PDB entry 6NFV | X-ray diffraction, 2.13 A resolution | chains A and B of the 3 polymer chains in the assembly

# Chain A
Name: antibody fragment heavy chain
Source organism: Mus musculus
Notes: antibody fragment or engineered binder
Amino-acid sequence (219 residues; each row starts with the number of its first residue):
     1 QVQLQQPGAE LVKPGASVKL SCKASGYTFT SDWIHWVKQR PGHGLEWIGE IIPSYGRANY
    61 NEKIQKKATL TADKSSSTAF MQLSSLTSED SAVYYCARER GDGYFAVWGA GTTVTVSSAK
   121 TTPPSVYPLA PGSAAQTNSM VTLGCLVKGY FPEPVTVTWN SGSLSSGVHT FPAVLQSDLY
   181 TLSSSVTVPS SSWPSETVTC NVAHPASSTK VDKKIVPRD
Disulfides: Cys22-Cys96

# Chain B
Name: antibody fragment light chain
Source organism: Mus musculus
Notes: antibody fragment or engineered binder
Amino-acid sequence (212 residues; each row starts with the number of its first residue):
     1 DILLTQSPAI LSVSPGERVS FSCRASQSIG TDIHWYQQRT NGSPRLLIKY ASESISGIPS
    61 RFSGSGSGTD FTLSINSVES EDIANYYCQQ SNRWPFTFGS GTKLEIKRAD AAPTVSIFPP
   121 SSEQLTSGGA SVVCFLNNFY PKDINVKWKI DGSERQNGVL NSWTDQDSKD STYSMSSTLT
   181 LTKDEYERHN SYTCEATHKT STSPIVKSFN RN
Disulfides: Cys23-Cys88, Cys134-Cys194

# Interface between chain A and chain B
Residue-residue contacts (74; chain A residue first):
  His35(A) with Phe96(B)
  Gln39(A) with Gln38(B), hydrogen bond; Tyr87(B)
  His43(A) with Tyr87(B)
  Gly44(A) with Tyr87(B)
  Leu45(A) with Tyr87(B), hydrophobic; Phe98(B)
  Trp47(A) with Trp94(B), hydrophobic; Pro95(B), hydrophobic
  Glu50(A) with Trp94(B), hydrogen bond
  Asn59(A) with Trp94(B)
  Tyr60(A) with Trp94(B)
  Tyr95(A) with Gln38(B), hydrogen bond; Gly42(B), hydrogen bond (side chain-backbone); Ser43(B); Pro44(B)
  Glu99(A) with Phe96(B)
  Asp102(A) with Tyr50(B), hydrogen bond (backbone-side chain)
  Gly103(A) with His34(B); Gln89(B), hydrogen bond (backbone-side chain); Ser91(B); Phe96(B)
  Tyr104(A) with His34(B); Tyr36(B); Leu46(B), hydrophobic; Lys49(B), hydrogen bond; Tyr50(B), hydrophobic; Gln89(B)
  Phe105(A) with Tyr36(B), hydrogen bond (backbone-side chain); Leu46(B); Phe98(B), hydrophobic
  Trp108(A) with Tyr36(B); Pro44(B); Phe98(B), hydrophobic
  Gly109(A) with Ser43(B)
  Tyr127(A) with Ser121(B); Glu123(B); Gln124(B)
  Pro128(A) with Ser121(B); Glu123(B)
  Leu129(A) with Phe118(B); Val133(B), hydrophobic
  Ala130(A) with Phe118(B); Pro119(B)
  Pro131(A) with Phe118(B)
  Gly132(A) with Pro119(B)
  Thr142(A) with Ser116(B); Phe118(B)
  Leu146(A) with Ser131(B)
  Lys148(A) with Ser131(B)
  Ser165(A) with Lys169(B), hydrogen bond (backbone-side chain)
  Ser166(A) with Lys169(B)
  Gly167(A) with Lys169(B)
  Val168(A) with Lys169(B)
  His169(A) with Asn137(B); Asn138(B), hydrogen bond; Ser174(B), hydrogen bond
  Phe171(A) with Phe135(B), hydrophobic; Asn137(B); Ser162(B); Thr164(B); Ser174(B); Met175(B); Ser176(B)
  Pro172(A) with Ser162(B), hydrogen bond (backbone-side chain); Trp163(B)
  Val174(A) with Leu160(B), hydrophobic; Asn161(B)
  Gln176(A) with Leu160(B)
  Ser183(A) with Phe135(B)
  Ser184(A) with Phe135(B)
  Ser185(A) with Phe135(B); Asn137(B), hydrogen bond
  Arg218(A) with Pro120(B)
Interface residues without a listed pair, chain A (46 interface residues in all): Val37, Glu62, Ala106, Leu143, Gly144, Thr170, Lys213
Interface residues without a listed pair, chain B (39 interface residues in all): Ser127, Thr180

# Overview
The interface between chain A and chain B involves 46 residues on one side and 39 on the other, with 13
hydrogen bonds. Among the polar pairs are Gln39(A)-Gln38(B), Glu50(A)-Trp94(B) and Tyr95(A)-Gln38(B).
Chain A is antibody fragment heavy chain and chain B is antibody fragment light chain, both from Mus musculus;
the structure, Structure of the KcsA-G77C mutant or the 2,4-ion bound configuration of a K+ channel
selectivity filter, was determined by X-ray diffraction together with 6NFU and 6PA0 from the same study.
